PDB entry 9CQ7 | electron microscopy, 3.21 A resolution | chains H and I of the 4 polymer chains in the assembly

== Chain H ==
Molecule: anti TCR variable delta 2 Fab heavy chain
From: Mus musculus
Notes: antibody fragment or engineered binder
Chain sequence (224 residues; row label = number of the first residue in the row):
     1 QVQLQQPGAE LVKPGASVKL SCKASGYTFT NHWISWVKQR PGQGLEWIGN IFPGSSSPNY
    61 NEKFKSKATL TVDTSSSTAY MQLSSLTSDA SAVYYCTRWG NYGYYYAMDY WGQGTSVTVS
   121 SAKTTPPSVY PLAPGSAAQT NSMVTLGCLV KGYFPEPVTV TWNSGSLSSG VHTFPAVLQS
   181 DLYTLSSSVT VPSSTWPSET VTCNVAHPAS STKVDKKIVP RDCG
Not modelled in the structure: 120-224
Disulfides: Cys22-Cys96

== Chain I ==
Molecule: anti TCR variable delta 2 Fab light chain
From: Mus musculus
Notes: antibody fragment or engineered binder
Chain sequence (212 residues; numbered 1 to 212; the number before each row is that of its first residue):
     1 QIVLTQSPAI MSASLGEEIT LTCSASSRVN YMHWYQQKSG TSPKLLIYST SNLASGVPSR
    61 FSGSGSGTFY SLTIISVEAE DAADYYCHQW SSYPTFGGGT KLEIKRADAA PTVSIFPPSS
   121 EQLTSGGASV VCFLNNFYPK DINVKWKIDG SERQNGVLNS WTDQDSKDST YSMSSTLTLT
   181 KDEYERHNSY TCEATHKTST SPIVKSFNRG EC
Not modelled in the structure: 105-212
Disulfides: Cys23-Cys87

== Chain H / chain I interface ==
Contacting residue pairs (28; chain H residue first):
  Val37(H) with Phe96(I), hydrophobic
  Gln39(H) with Gln37(I), hydrogen bond
  Gln43(H) with Tyr86(I), hydrogen bond
  Leu45(H) with Tyr86(I), hydrophobic; Phe96(I), hydrophobic
  Trp47(H) with Tyr93(I), hydrophobic; Pro94(I)
  Tyr95(H) with Ser42(I)
  Trp99(H) with Trp90(I); Pro94(I), hydrophobic
  Gly103(H) with Ser49(I), hydrogen bond (backbone-side chain)
  Tyr104(H) with His33(I); Leu45(I), hydrophobic; Tyr48(I), hydrophobic
  Tyr105(H) with Tyr31(I); His33(I), hydrogen bond (backbone-side chain); Ser49(I)
  Tyr106(H) with His88(I); Trp90(I)
  Ala107(H) with His33(I); Tyr35(I)
  Met108(H) with Tyr35(I), hydrogen bond (backbone-side chain); His88(I); Phe96(I), hydrophobic
  Asp109(H) with Leu45(I)
  Trp111(H) with Tyr35(I); Pro43(I)
  Gly112(H) with Ser42(I)
Interface residues without a listed pair, chain H (20 interface residues in all): Gly44, Glu46, Asn59, Gln113
Interface residues without a listed pair, chain I (18 interface residues in all): Ser92, Gly97, Gly98

== Overview ==
The interface between chain H and chain I involves 20 residues on one side and 18 on the other, with 5
hydrogen bonds. Polar pairs include Gln39(H)-Gln37(I), Gln43(H)-Tyr86(I) and Gly103(H)-Ser49(I).
Chain H is anti TCR variable delta 2 Fab heavy chain and chain I is anti TCR variable delta 2 Fab light chain,
both from Mus musculus; the structure, G115 TCR extracellular domain bound to Fab 1, was determined by
electron microscopy (same publication as 9CQ4, 9CQ8 and 9CQL).
